1W32 - chain A; structure by X-ray diffraction, 1.20 A resolution.

Chain A:
Protein: Endo-1,4-beta-xylanase A precursor
Source organism: Cellvibrio japonicus
Notes: EC 3.2.1.8; fragment: catalytic domain, residues 265-611
UniProtKB: P14768 (XYNA_PSEFL); residues 1-347 here correspond to UniProt positions 265-611 (UniProt number = residue number + 264)
Amino-acid sequence (348 residues; numbered 0 to 347; the number before each row is that of its first residue; numbering starts at 0):
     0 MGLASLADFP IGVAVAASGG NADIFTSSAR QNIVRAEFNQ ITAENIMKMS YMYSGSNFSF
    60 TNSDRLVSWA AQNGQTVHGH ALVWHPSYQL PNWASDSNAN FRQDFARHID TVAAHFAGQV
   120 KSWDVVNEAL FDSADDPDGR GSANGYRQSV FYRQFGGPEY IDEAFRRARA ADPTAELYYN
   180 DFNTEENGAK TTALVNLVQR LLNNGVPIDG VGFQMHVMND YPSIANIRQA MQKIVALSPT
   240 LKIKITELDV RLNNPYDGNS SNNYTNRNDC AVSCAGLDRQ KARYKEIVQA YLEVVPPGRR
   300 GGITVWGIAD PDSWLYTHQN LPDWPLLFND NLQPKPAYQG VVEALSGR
Not modelled in the structure: 0, 347
Sequence notes: engineered mutation N262 (Asp526 in P14768)
Disulfides: C269-C273
Metal / ion sites: Ca2+: N253, D256, N258, N261, N262
Curated features (UniProtKB/Swiss-Prot):
  - active site: E127 (Proton donor), E246 (Nucleophile)

Summary:
The Ca2+ site is built by N253, D256, N258, N261 and N262. UniProt lists active-site residues E127 and E246.
Chain A is Endo-1,4-beta-xylanase A precursor (Cellvibrio japonicus); the structure, The 3-dimensional
structure of a thermostable mutant of a xylanase (Xyn10A) from Cellvibrio japonicus, was determined by X-ray
diffraction together with 1W2P, 1W2V and 1W3H from the same study.
